PDB entry 6WYB | X-ray diffraction, 2.50 A resolution | chains A and C of the 3 polymer chains in the assembly

# Chain A
Protein: DNA polymerase
Source organism: Thermococcus kodakarensis (strain ATCC BAA-918 / JCM 12380 / KOD1)
Notes: EC 2.7.7.7
UniProt: D0VWU9 (D0VWU9_THEKO); residue numbers follow UniProt; this construct covers 1-774
Amino-acid sequence (774 residues; numbered 1 to 774; the number before each row is that of its first residue):
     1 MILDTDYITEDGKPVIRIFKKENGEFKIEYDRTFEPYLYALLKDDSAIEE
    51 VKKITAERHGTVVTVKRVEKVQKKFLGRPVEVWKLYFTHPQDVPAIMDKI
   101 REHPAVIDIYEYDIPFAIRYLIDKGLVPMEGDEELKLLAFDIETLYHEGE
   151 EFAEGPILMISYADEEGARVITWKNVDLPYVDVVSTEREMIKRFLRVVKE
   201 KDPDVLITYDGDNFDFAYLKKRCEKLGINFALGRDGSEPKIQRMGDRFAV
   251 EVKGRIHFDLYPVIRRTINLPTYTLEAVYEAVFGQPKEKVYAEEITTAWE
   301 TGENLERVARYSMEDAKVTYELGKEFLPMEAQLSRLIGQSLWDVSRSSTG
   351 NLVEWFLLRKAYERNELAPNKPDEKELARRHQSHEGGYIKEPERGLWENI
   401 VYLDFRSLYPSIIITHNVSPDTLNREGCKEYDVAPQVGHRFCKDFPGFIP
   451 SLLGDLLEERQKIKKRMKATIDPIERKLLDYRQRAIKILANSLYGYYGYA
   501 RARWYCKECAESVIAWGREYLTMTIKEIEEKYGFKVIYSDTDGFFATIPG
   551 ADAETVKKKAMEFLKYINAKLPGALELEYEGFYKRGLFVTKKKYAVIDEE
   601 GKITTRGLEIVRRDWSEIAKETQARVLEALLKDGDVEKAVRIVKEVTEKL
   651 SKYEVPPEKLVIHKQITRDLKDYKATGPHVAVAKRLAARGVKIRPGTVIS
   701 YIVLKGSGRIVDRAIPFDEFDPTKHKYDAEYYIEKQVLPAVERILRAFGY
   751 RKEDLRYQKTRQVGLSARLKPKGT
Not modelled in the structure: 147-150, 174-176, 658-661, 720-725, 757-774
Construct notes: conflict Leu38 (Phe in D0VWU9), Met97 (Arg in D0VWU9), Ile118 (Lys in D0VWU9), Leu137 (Met in D0VWU9), His147 (Glu in D0VWU9), Asp210 (Asn in D0VWU9), His381 (Arg in D0VWU9), His384 (Tyr in D0VWU9), Ile389 (Val in D0VWU9), Arg466 (Lys in D0VWU9), Leu493 (Tyr in D0VWU9), Ile514 (Thr in D0VWU9), Leu521 (Ile in D0VWU9), Lys584 (Glu in D0VWU9), Leu587 (Phe in D0VWU9), Lys664 (Glu in D0VWU9), Val711 (Gly in D0VWU9), Lys735 (Asn in D0VWU9), Arg768 (Trp in D0VWU9)
From the paper describing this entry:
  - conformationally variable residues (domain motion, side-chain flip): Arg518, Trp615 to Leu660, Ile662 to Phe720, Asp728 to Arg756

# Chain C
Molecule: 13-nt DNA strand
Sequence (13 nucleotides; numbered 1 to 13; the number before each row is that of its first residue):
     1 TGGTCGTATGCCT
Not modelled in the structure: 13

# How chain A and chain C interact
Contacting residue pairs (25):
  Asp540(A) - DC12(C)  sugar contact
  Asp542(A) - DC12(C)  phosphate contact
  Lys592(A) - DG10(C)  base contact
  Lys592(A) - DC11(C)  hydrogen bond to the base
  Arg606(A) - DC11(C)  phosphate contact
  Arg606(A) - DC12(C)  phosphate contact
  Gly607(A) - DC11(C)  hydrogen bond to the phosphate
  Val611(A) - DG10(C)  phosphate contact
  Val611(A) - DC11(C)  phosphate contact
  Arg612(A) - DA8(C)  hydrogen bond to the base
  Arg612(A) - DT9(C)  hydrogen bond to the sugar
  Arg612(A) - DG10(C)  sugar contact
  Arg613(A) - DG10(C)  hydrogen bond to the phosphate
  Lys664(A) - DA8(C)  phosphate contact
  Gln665(A) - DA8(C)  phosphate contact
  Gln665(A) - DT9(C)  phosphate contact
  Thr667(A) - DA8(C)  phosphate contact
  Tyr673(A) - DT7(C)  phosphate contact
  Tyr673(A) - DA8(C)  hydrogen bond to the phosphate
  Lys674(A) - DG6(C)  salt bridge to the phosphate
  Lys674(A) - DT7(C)  hydrogen bond to the phosphate
  Ala675(A) - DT7(C)  hydrogen bond to the phosphate
  His679(A) - DT7(C)  phosphate contact
  His679(A) - DA8(C)  salt bridge to the phosphate
  Val680(A) - DA8(C)  phosphate contact
Interface residues without a listed pair, chain A (20 interface residues in all): Asn269, Thr541, Tyr594, His663

# In short
Chain A and chain C form an interface of 20 and 7 residues respectively; the contacts include 8 hydrogen bonds
and 2 salt bridges. Among the polar pairs are Lys592(A)-DC11(C), Arg612(A)-DA8(C) and Arg612(A)-DT9(C). From
the paper: conformational variability at Arg518(A), Trp615(A) and Ile662(A) among others.
Chain A is DNA polymerase (Thermococcus kodakarensis (strain ATCC BAA-918 / JCM 12380 / KOD1)) and chain C is
a 13-nt DNA strand; the structure, RTX (Reverse Transcription Xenopolymerase) in complex with an RNA/DNA
hybrid, was determined by X-ray diffraction (same publication as 6WYA).
